PDB entry 5LYG | X-ray diffraction, 1.60 A resolution | chain A

[Chain A]
Molecule: Butyrophilin subfamily 3 member A1
Organism: Homo sapiens
UniProt: O00481 (BT3A1_HUMAN); numbering as in UniProt (aligned over 327-513)
Sequence (187 residues; numbered 327 to 513; the number before each row is that of its first residue):
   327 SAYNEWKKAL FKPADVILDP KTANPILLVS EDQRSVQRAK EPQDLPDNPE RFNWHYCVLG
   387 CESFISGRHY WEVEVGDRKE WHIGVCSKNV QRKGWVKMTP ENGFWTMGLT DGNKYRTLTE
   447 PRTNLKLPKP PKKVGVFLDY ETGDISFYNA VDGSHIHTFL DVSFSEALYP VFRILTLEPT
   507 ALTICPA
Ligand contacts: malonate ion (MLI): K423, R442, L444, R448, R499
From the paper describing this entry:
  - binding site for malonate ion: R442, R448, R499
  - mutagenesis - H381A, H381R, Y382A, Y382F: decreased signaling
  - mutagenesis - H381R: decreased stability
  - mutagenesis - H381A: decreased binding to HMBPP
  - mutagenesis - H381A, Y382A: decreased binding to IPP
  - mutagenesis - Y382A: unchanged binding to HMBPP

[In short]
Ligands of chain A: malonate ion. The paper reports a binding site for malonate ion at R442, R448 and R499;
H381A, H381R and Y382A, among others, reduce signaling.
Chain A is Butyrophilin subfamily 3 member A1 (Homo sapiens); the structure, Crystal structure of
intracellular B30.2 domain of BTN3A1 bound to malonate, was determined by X-ray diffraction (same publication
as 5LYK).
